6HW7 - chains B and C of the 28 polymer chains in the assembly; structure by X-ray diffraction, 2.70 A resolution.

[Chain B]
Protein: Proteasome subunit alpha type-3
Organism: Saccharomyces cerevisiae S288C
Notes: EC 3.4.25.1
UniProtKB: P23638 (PSA3_YEAST); residues 0-257 here correspond to UniProt positions 1-258 (UniProt number = residue number + 1)
Sequence (258 residues; numbered 0 to 257; the number before each row is that of its first residue; numbering starts at 0):
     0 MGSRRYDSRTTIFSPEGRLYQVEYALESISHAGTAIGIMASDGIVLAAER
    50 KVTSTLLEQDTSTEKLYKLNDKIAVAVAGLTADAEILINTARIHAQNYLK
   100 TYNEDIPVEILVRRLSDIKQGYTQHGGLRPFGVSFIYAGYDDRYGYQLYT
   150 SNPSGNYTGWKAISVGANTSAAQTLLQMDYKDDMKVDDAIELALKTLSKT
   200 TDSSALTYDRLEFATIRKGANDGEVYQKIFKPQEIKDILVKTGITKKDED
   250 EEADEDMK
Not modelled in the structure: 0, 245-257
UniProt features mapped onto this chain:
  - cross-link (Glycyl lysine isopeptide (Lys-Gly)): Lys99 (interchain with G-Cter in ubiquitin), Lys198 (interchain with G-Cter in ubiquitin), Lys230 (interchain with G-Cter in ubiquitin)

[Chain C]
Protein: Proteasome subunit alpha type-4
Organism: Saccharomyces cerevisiae S288C
Notes: EC 3.4.25.1
UniProtKB: P40303 (PSA4_YEAST); residues -1 to 252 here correspond to UniProt positions 1-254 (UniProt number = residue number + 2)
Sequence (254 residues; each row starts with the number of its first residue; numbers below 1 keep their minus sign (Met-1 is residue -1)):
    -1 MSGYDRALSIFSPDGHIFQVEYALEAVKRGTCAVGVKGKNCVVLGCERRS
    49 TLKLQDTRITPSKVSKIDSHVVLSFSGLNADSRILIEKARVEAQSHRLTL
    99 EDPVTVEYLTRYVAGVQQRYTQSGGVRPFGVSTLIAGFDPRDDEPKLYQT
   149 EPSGIYSSWSAQTIGRNSKTVREFLEKNYDRKEPPATVEECVKLTVRSLL
   199 EVVQTGAKNIEITVVKPDSDIVALSSEEINQYVTQIEQEKQEQQEQDKKK
   249 KSNH
Not modelled in the structure: -1 to 0, 241-252
UniProt features mapped onto this chain:
  - modified residue: Thr58 (Phosphothreonine)

[Chain B / chain C interface]
Contacting residue pairs (76; chain B residue first):
  Arg3(B) with Arg4(C)
  Asp6(B) with Tyr2(C), hydrogen bond; Arg4(C), salt bridge
  Arg8(B) with Arg4(C)
  Thr10(B) with Leu6(C); Arg125(C)
  Ile11(B) with Gln17(C)
  Phe12(B) with Gln17(C), hydrogen bond (backbone-side chain); Tyr20(C), hydrophobic; Ala21(C), hydrophobic; Ala24(C), hydrophobic; Leu76(C), hydrophobic; Arg125(C); Pro126(C); Gly128(C)
  Ser13(B) with Tyr20(C)
  Pro14(B) with Tyr20(C), hydrophobic; Glu23(C)
  Glu15(B) with Glu23(C); Arg27(C), hydrogen bond (backbone-side chain)
  Gly16(B) with Tyr20(C); Glu23(C); Ala24(C); Arg27(C), hydrogen bond (backbone-side chain)
  Arg17(B) with Arg27(C)
  Leu18(B) with Arg125(C)
  Met38(B) with Asp54(C); Arg56(C)
  Arg112(B) with Arg81(C)
  Ser115(B) with Arg81(C), hydrogen bond (backbone-side chain)
  Asp116(B) with Arg81(C), salt bridge; Ile82(C)
  Gln119(B) with Ala78(C); Asp79(C); Ile82(C); Arg125(C)
  Thr122(B) with Arg125(C), hydrogen bond (backbone-side chain)
  Gln123(B) with Tyr118(C); Gly123(C); Val124(C); Arg125(C), hydrogen bond (backbone-backbone); Pro126(C); Phe127(C)
  His124(B) with Gly123(C); Val124(C)
  Gly125(B) with Tyr2(C); Gly123(C), hydrogen bond (backbone-backbone)
  Gly126(B) with Tyr2(C)
  Tyr143(B) with Arg56(C), hydrogen bond (backbone-side chain); Ile57(C), hydrophobic
  Tyr145(B) with Arg56(C), hydrogen bond (backbone-side chain)
  Gln146(B) with Ile57(C)
  Leu147(B) with Ile57(C)
  Tyr148(B) with Ile57(C)
  Ser153(B) with Ala78(C)
  Gly154(B) with Ala78(C); Arg81(C), hydrogen bond (backbone-side chain)
  Asn155(B) with Asn77(C); Ala78(C)
  Tyr156(B) with Pro59(C), hydrophobic; Arg81(C)
  Gly158(B) with Gln53(C); Asp54(C), hydrogen bond (backbone-backbone); Ile57(C); Thr58(C), hydrogen bond (backbone-side chain)
  Trp159(B) with Lys51(C); Leu52(C); Gln53(C); Asp54(C)
  Lys160(B) with Leu52(C), hydrogen bond (backbone-backbone); Gln53(C); Asp54(C)
  Ala161(B) with Leu52(C)
  Leu175(B) with Leu52(C)
  Gln176(B) with Lys51(C); Leu52(C)
Also at the interface, not in a pair above, chain B (41 interface residues in all): Glu108, Thr157, Gln172, Tyr179
Also at the interface, not in a pair above, chain C (31 interface residues in all): Leu50

[In short]
41 residues of chain B face 31 of chain C across their interface; the contacts include 14 hydrogen bonds and 2
salt bridges. Polar pairs include Asp6(B)-Arg4(C), Asp116(B)-Arg81(C) and Asp6(B)-Tyr2(C).
Chain B is Proteasome subunit alpha type-3 and chain C is Proteasome subunit alpha type-4, both from
Saccharomyces cerevisiae S288C; the structure, Yeast 20S proteasome in complex with 29, was determined by
X-ray diffraction (same publication as 6HTB, 6HTC, 6HTD, 6HTP, 6HTR, 6HUB and 30 further entries).
